1XHU - chains F and A of the 6 polymer chains in the assembly; structure by X-ray diffraction, 2.95 A resolution.

Chain F:
Molecule: 6-nt DNA strand
Sequence (6 nucleotides; each row starts with the number of its first residue):
     8 GACCGG

Chain A:
Name: Type II restriction enzyme HincII
Organism: Haemophilus influenzae
Notes: EC 3.1.21.4
UniProtKB: P17743 (T2C2_HAEIN); residues 2-258 here correspond to UniProt positions 1-257 (UniProt number = residue number - 1)
Chain sequence (257 residues; each row starts with the number of its first residue):
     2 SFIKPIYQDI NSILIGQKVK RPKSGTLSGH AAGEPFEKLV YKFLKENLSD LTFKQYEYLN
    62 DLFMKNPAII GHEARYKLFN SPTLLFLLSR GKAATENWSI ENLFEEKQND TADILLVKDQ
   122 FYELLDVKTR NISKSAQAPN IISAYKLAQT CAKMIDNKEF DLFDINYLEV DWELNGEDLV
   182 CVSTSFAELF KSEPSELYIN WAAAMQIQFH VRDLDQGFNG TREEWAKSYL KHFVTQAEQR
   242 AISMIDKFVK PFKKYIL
Construct notes: conflict Thr130 (Arg129 in P17743), Trp173 (Ser172 in P17743)

Chain F / chain A interface:
Contacting residue pairs (13):
  DG8(F) with His31(A), hydrogen bond to the base; Gln109(A), hydrogen bond to the base
  DA9(F) with Gln109(A), base contact
  DC10(F) with Gln109(A), sugar contact
  DC11(F) with Lys108(A), phosphate contact; Asn110(A), phosphate contact
  DG12(F) with Lys108(A), salt bridge to the phosphate
  DG13(F) with Glu74(A), base contact; Tyr77(A), base contact; Leu86(A), base contact; Ser90(A), phosphate contact; Gly92(A), phosphate contact; Lys93(A), hydrogen bond to the phosphate
Also at the interface, not in a pair above, chain A (14 interface residues in all): His73, Phe87, Arg91, Ala95

Summary:
6 residues of chain F and 14 residues of chain A are in contact, with 3 hydrogen bonds and 1 salt bridge.
Polar contacts include DG8(F)-His31(A), DG8(F)-Gln109(A) and DG13(F)-Lys93(A).
Here chain F is a 6-nt DNA strand and chain A is Type II restriction enzyme HincII (Haemophilus influenzae).
Entry 1XHU (HincII bound to cleaved, cognate DNA containing GTCGAC) was determined by X-ray diffraction (same
publication as 1XHV).
